3H6F - chains G and N of the 28 polymer chains in the assembly; structure by X-ray diffraction, 2.51 A resolution.

== Chain G (and N) ==
Protein: Proteasome (Beta subunit) PrcB
Source organism: Mycobacterium tuberculosis
Notes: EC 3.4.25.1; chain N of this document is another copy of the same molecule, construct and numbering; everything in this record applies to it too
Reference sequence: O33245 (O33245_MYCTU); residues 302-534 here correspond to UniProt positions 59-291 (UniProt number = residue number - 243)
Chain sequence (240 residues; row label = number of the first residue in the row):
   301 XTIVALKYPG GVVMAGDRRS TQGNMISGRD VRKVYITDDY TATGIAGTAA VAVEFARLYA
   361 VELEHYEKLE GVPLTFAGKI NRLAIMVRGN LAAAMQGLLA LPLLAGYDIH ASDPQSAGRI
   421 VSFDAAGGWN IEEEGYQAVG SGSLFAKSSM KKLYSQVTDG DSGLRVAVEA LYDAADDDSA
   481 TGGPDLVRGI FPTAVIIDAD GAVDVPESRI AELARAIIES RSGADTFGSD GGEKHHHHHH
Disordered / not traced: 393-398, 523-540 (chain N: 391-399, 523-540)
Differences from the reference sequence: insertion (301); expression tag (535-540)
Modified positions: OZT ((4S,5R)-5-methyl-2-oxo-1,3-oxazolidine-4-carboxylic acid) at position 301
Small-molecule neighbours:
  - dimethylformamide (DMF), molecule 1: Tyr335, Ile336, Val353, Ala356, Arg357, Ala360
  - dimethylformamide (DMF), molecule 2: Trp429, Asn430, Ile431
  - dimethylformamide (DMF), molecule 3: Gly440, Ser441, Gly442, Ser443, Leu444, Phe445
  - dimethylformamide (DMF), molecule 4: Tyr472, Ala475, Asp476, Gly483, Pro484
What the authors report for this chain:
  - binding site for dimethylformamide: Ser441

== How chain G and chain N interact ==
Contacting residue pairs - 12 pairs, chain G then chain N:
  Gln322(G) with Asp424(N)
  Met325(G) with Leu444(N), hydrophobic
  Arg329(G) with Glu434(N), salt bridge
  Asp330(G) with Glu433(N); Glu434(N)
  Thr348(G) with Asp424(N)
  Ala350(G) with Gly428(N); Trp429(N)
  Val353(G) with Trp429(N), hydrophobic
  Glu354(G) with Trp429(N), hydrogen bond
  Arg357(G) with Asn381(N)
  Arg488(G) with Glu434(N), salt bridge
Also at the interface, not in a pair above, chain G (11 interface residues in all): Ala349
Also at the interface, not in a pair above, chain N (10 interface residues in all): Arg388, Ala425, Asn430
The authors on this interface:
  - interface residues, chain G: Glu354(G)

== In short ==
Chain G and chain N form an interface of 11 and 10 residues respectively, with 1 hydrogen bond and 2 salt
bridges. Polar pairs include Arg329(G)-Glu434(N), Arg488(G)-Glu434(N) and Glu354(G)-Trp429(N). Bound to chain
G: 4 copies of dimethylformamide. The paper reports a binding site for dimethylformamide at Ser441(G); the
interface residue Glu354(G).
Both chains are Proteasome (Beta subunit) PrcB (Mycobacterium tuberculosis). Entry 3H6F (Crystal Structure of
Mycobacterium Tuberculosis Proteasome Modified by inhibitor HT1171) was determined by X-ray diffraction,
deposited together with 3H6I, 3HF9 and 3HFA.
